Entry 7MLI (X-ray diffraction, 3.60 A resolution); this record covers chains F and H of the 9 polymer chains in the assembly.

[Chain F]
Protein: RNA polymerase sigma factor SigA
Source organism: Thermus thermophilus (strain HB8 / ATCC 27634 / DSM 579)
UniProtKB: Q5SKW1 (Q5SKW1_THET8); residue numbers follow UniProt; this construct covers 1-423
Sequence (443 residues; numbered -19 to 423; the number before each row is that of its first residue; numbers below 1 keep their minus sign (Met-19 is residue -19)):
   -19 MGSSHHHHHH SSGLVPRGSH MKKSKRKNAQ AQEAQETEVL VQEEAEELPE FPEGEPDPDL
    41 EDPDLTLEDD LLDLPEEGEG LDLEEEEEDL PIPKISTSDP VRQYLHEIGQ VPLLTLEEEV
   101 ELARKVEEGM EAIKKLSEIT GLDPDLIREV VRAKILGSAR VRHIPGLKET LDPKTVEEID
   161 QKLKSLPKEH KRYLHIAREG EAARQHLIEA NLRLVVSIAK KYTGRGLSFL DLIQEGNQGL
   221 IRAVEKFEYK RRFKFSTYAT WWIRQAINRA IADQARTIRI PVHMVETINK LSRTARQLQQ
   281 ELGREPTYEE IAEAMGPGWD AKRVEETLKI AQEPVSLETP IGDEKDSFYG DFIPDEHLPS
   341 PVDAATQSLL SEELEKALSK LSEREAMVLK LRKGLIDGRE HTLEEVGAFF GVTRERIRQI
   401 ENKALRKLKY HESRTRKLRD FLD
Disordered / not traced: -19 to 77
Differences from the reference sequence: initiating methionine (-19); expression tag (-18 to 0)
Metal / ion sites: Mg2+: Ala292, Gly296, Trp299

[Chain H]
Molecule: 27-nt DNA strand
Sequence (27 nucleotides; numbered 1 to 27; the number before each row is that of its first residue):
     1 TATAATGGGA GCTGCTACGG ATGCAGG
Disordered / not traced: 24-27

[How chain F and chain H interact]
Pairs across the interface (41; chain F residue first):
  Asp79(F) - DG8(H)  hydrogen bond to the base
  Asp79(F) - DG9(H)  base contact
  Val81(F) - DG8(H)  base contact
  Arg82(F) - DG8(H)  hydrogen bond to the base
  Leu85(F) - DG7(H)  sugar contact
  Leu85(F) - DG8(H)  base contact
  Gly89(F) - DG7(H)  base contact
  Leu93(F) - DT6(H)  base contact
  Glu99(F) - DT6(H)  base contact
  Ala190(F) - DT6(H)  base contact
  Asn191(F) - DT6(H)  hydrogen bond to the base
  Arg193(F) - DT6(H)  phosphate contact
  Arg193(F) - DG7(H)  hydrogen bond to the base
  Leu194(F) - DA5(H)  sugar contact
  Leu194(F) - DT6(H)  hydrogen bond to the base
  Val196(F) - DG7(H)  sugar contact
  Val196(F) - DG8(H)  sugar contact
  Ser197(F) - DT6(H)  sugar contact
  Lys200(F) - DG8(H)  salt bridge to the phosphate
  Lys200(F) - DG9(H)  phosphate contact
  Phe209(F) - DG8(H)  sugar contact
  Lys226(F) - DT1(H)  base contact
  Lys226(F) - DA2(H)  hydrogen bond to the base
  Phe227(F) - DA2(H)  base contact
  Glu228(F) - DA2(H)  hydrogen bond to the base
  Arg231(F) - DA2(H)  base contact
  Phe233(F) - DA2(H)  sugar contact
  Phe233(F) - DT3(H)  phosphate contact
  Phe233(F) - DA4(H)  phosphate contact
  Lys234(F) - DA4(H)  hydrogen bond to the phosphate
  Lys234(F) - DA5(H)  salt bridge to the phosphate
  Ser236(F) - DA4(H)  sugar contact
  Ser236(F) - DA5(H)  hydrogen bond to the phosphate
  Ser236(F) - DT6(H)  base contact
  Thr237(F) - DT3(H)  sugar contact
  Thr237(F) - DA4(H)  hydrogen bond to the phosphate
  Thr237(F) - DA5(H)  base contact
  Tyr238(F) - DT1(H)  base contact
  Tyr238(F) - DA2(H)  stacking on the base
  Thr240(F) - DA5(H)  hydrogen bond to the base
  Trp241(F) - DT1(H)  sugar contact
Also at the interface, not in a pair above, chain F (31 interface residues in all): Ile88, Leu192, Arg232, Trp242, Arg244

[Overview]
31 residues of chain F face 9 of chain H across their interface; the contacts include 11 hydrogen bonds, 2
salt bridges and 1 aromatic stacking contact. Among the polar pairs are Asp79(F)-DG8(H), Arg82(F)-DG8(H) and
Asn191(F)-DT6(H).
Here chain F is RNA polymerase sigma factor SigA (Thermus thermophilus (strain HB8 / ATCC 27634 / DSM 579))
and chain H is a 27-nt DNA strand. Entry 7MLI (Crystal structure of Thermus thermophilus reiterative
transcription complex with 5nt oligo-C RNA) was determined by X-ray diffraction (same publication as 7MLB,
7MLJ and 7RDQ).
